PDB entry 6H6E | electron microscopy, 3.95 A resolution | chains A and B of the 6 polymer chains in the assembly

# Chain A (and B)
Name: TcdA1
Organism: Photorhabdus luminescens
Notes: chain B of this document is another copy of the same molecule, construct and numbering; everything in this record applies to it too
UniProt: Q9RN43 (Q9RN43_PHOLU); numbering as in UniProt (aligned over 1-2516)
Chain sequence (2516 residues; each row starts with the number of its first residue):
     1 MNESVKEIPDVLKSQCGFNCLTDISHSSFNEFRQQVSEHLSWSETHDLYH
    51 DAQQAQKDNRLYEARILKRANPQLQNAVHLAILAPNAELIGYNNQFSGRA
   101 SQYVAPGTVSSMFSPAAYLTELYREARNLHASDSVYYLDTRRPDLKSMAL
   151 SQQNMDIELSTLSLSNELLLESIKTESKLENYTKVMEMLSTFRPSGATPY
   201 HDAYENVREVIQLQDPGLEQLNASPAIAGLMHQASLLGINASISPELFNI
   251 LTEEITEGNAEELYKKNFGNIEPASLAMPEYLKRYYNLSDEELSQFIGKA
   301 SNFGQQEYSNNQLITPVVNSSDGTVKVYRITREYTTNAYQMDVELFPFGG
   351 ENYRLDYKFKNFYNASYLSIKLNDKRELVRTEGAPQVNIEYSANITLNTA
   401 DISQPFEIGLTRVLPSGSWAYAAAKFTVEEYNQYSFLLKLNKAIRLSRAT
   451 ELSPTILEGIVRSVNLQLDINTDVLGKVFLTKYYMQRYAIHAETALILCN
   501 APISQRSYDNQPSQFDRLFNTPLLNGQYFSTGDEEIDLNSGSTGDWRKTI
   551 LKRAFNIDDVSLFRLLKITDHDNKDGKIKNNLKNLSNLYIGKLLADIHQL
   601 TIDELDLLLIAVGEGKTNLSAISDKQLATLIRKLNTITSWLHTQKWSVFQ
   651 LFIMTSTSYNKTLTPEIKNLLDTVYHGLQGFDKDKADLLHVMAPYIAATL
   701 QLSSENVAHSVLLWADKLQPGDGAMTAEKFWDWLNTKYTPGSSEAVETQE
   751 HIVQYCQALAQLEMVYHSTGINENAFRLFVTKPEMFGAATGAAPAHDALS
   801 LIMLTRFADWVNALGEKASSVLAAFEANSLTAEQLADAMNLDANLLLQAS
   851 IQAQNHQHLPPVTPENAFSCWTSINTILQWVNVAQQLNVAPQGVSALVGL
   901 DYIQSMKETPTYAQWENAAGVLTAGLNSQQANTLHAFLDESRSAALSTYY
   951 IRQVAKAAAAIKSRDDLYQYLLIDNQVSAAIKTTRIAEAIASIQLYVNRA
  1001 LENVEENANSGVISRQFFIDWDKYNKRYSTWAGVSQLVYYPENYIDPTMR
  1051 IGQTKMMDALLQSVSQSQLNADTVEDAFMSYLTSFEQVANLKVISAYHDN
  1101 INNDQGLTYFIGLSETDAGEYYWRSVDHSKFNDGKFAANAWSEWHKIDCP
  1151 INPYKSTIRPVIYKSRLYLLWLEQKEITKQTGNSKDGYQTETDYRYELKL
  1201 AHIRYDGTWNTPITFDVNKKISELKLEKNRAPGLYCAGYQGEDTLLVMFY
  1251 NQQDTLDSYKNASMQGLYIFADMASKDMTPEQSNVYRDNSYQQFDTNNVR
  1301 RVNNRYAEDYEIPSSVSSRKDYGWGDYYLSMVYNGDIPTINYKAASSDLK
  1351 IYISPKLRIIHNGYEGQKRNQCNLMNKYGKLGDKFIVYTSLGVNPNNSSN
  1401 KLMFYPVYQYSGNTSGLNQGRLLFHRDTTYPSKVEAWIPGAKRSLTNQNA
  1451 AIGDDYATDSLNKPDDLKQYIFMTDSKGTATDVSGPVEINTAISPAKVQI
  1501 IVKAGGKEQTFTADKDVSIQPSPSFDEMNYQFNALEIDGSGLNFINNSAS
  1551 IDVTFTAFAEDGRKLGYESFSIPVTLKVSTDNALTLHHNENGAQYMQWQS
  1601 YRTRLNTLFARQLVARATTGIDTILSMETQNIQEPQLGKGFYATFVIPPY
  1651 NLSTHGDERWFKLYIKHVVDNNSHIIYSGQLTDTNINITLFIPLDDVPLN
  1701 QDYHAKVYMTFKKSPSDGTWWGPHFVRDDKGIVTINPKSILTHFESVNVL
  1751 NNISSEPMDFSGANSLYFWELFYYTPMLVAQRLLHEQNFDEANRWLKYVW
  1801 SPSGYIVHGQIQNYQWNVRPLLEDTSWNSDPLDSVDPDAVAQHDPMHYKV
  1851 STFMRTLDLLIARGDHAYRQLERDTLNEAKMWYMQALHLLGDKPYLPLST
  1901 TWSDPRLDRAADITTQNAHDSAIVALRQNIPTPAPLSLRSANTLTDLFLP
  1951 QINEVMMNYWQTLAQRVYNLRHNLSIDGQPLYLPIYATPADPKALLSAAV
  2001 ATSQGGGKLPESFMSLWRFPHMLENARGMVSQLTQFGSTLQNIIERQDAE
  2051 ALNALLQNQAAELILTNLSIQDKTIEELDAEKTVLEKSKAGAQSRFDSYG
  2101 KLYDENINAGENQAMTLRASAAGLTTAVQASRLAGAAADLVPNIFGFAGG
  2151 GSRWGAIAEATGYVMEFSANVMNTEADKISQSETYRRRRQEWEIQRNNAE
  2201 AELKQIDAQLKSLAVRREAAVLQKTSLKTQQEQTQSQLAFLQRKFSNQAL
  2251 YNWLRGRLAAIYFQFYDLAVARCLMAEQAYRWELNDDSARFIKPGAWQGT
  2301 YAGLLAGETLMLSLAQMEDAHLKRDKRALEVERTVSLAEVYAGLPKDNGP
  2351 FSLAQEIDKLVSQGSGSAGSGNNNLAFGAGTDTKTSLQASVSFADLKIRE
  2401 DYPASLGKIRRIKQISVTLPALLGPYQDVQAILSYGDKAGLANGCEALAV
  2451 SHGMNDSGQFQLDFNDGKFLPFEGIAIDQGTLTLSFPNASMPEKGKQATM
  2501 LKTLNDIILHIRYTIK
Unresolved in the structure: 1-69, 1180-1189, 1923-1942

# Chain A / chain B interface
Pairs across the interface (386):
  E158(A) with R1873(B), salt bridge
  E280(A) with Y1895(B), hydrogen bond
  D290(A) with Y1895(B)
  S294(A) with L1898(B)
  K299(A) with L1898(B)
  A300(A) with L1898(B)
  S301(A) with P1897(B); L1898(B); S1899(B), hydrogen bond (side chain-backbone)
  F303(A) with G98(B); S101(B); Q102(B)
  Q305(A) with S1899(B), hydrogen bond; T1900(B), hydrogen bond (side chain-backbone); T1901(B)
  E307(A) with S1899(B), hydrogen bond
  K358(A) with S1903(B), hydrogen bond (side chain-backbone); D1904(B), hydrogen bond (side chain-backbone)
  Q386(A) with R1906(B), hydrogen bond
  V387(A) with S147(B); R1906(B), hydrogen bond (backbone-side chain)
  N388(A) with S147(B), hydrogen bond (side chain-backbone); M148(B); A149(B); R1906(B)
  I389(A) with R1906(B)
  L414(A) with E180(B)
  S418(A) with E180(B), hydrogen bond
  P522(A) with H935(B)
  N525(A) with T183(B); E916(B)
  S540(A) with Q848(B), hydrogen bond (backbone-side chain)
  G541(A) with Q848(B); Q892(B), hydrogen bond (backbone-side chain)
  T543(A) with Q892(B), hydrogen bond
  T549(A) with G920(B)
  R553(A) with A924(B)
  N556(A) with A924(B); L926(B)
  D558(A) with A890(B)
  D559(A) with A890(B)
  V560(A) with D842(B); N844(B); L845(B)
  R564(A) with D842(B), salt bridge; N844(B)
  D603(A) with D842(B)
  K645(A) with E2062(B), salt bridge
  F649(A) with N840(B)
  N660(A) with S820(B); Q834(B), hydrogen bond
  T662(A) with S820(B); A823(B); A824(B); Q834(B), hydrogen bond
  L663(A) with A823(B)
  T664(A) with S819(B); S820(B)
  P665(A) with S819(B)
  E666(A) with S819(B), hydrogen bond
  T673(A) with W2253(B)
  P694(A) with G2256(B)
  Y695(A) with A2260(B)
  A698(A) with W2253(B), hydrophobic
  Q701(A) with A2249(B); N2252(B), hydrogen bond (backbone-side chain)
  S703(A) with Q2047(B); R2255(B)
  N706(A) with Q2004(B), hydrogen bond
  N772(A) with V2000(B), hydrogen bond (side chain-backbone)
  E773(A) with T2002(B)
  N774(A) with A2001(B), hydrogen bond (side chain-backbone); T2002(B)
  V811(A) with A1998(B), hydrophobic
  N812(A) with L1996(B); S1997(B), hydrogen bond; A1998(B), hydrogen bond (side chain-backbone)
  A813(A) with L1996(B)
  G815(A) with L1996(B); A1998(B)
  A818(A) with A1998(B), hydrophobic; V2000(B), hydrophobic
  S819(A) with V2000(B)
  L822(A) with V2000(B), hydrophobic
  D965(A) with R1971(B), salt bridge
  Y968(A) with K1880(B); M1884(B), hydrophobic
  Q969(A) with M1884(B)
  D974(A) with K1880(B), salt bridge; R1971(B), salt bridge
  Q976(A) with R1971(B), hydrogen bond
  V977(A) with R1971(B)
  S978(A) with R1971(B), hydrogen bond (backbone-backbone)
  A980(A) with N1973(B)
  I981(A) with L1970(B); R1971(B)
  K982(A) with R1873(B)
  L995(A) with M1884(B), hydrophobic; H1888(B)
  N998(A) with M1881(B); Q1885(B), hydrogen bond
  R999(A) with H1888(B), hydrogen bond
  L1001(A) with S1803(B)
  E1002(A) with H79(B), hydrogen bond (backbone-side chain); P1802(B); Q1885(B), hydrogen bond; L1889(B)
  V1004(A) with H1888(B)
  S1010(A) with I1811(B)
  I1013(A) with I1811(B), hydrophobic
  S1014(A) with G1809(B); I1811(B)
  I1019(A) with I1806(B), hydrophobic
  D1022(A) with K1797(B), salt bridge
  K1026(A) with W1882(B)
  R1027(A) with D1790(B), salt bridge; E1878(B), salt bridge
  K1164(A) with R1611(B); V1614(B)
  S1165(A) with A1615(B); T1618(B)
  R1166(A) with E1086(B), salt bridge; V1614(B)
  Y1205(A) with M1079(B); L1082(B), hydrophobic; T1083(B); E1086(B); L1613(B); V1614(B), hydrogen bond (side chain-backbone); A1617(B), hydrophobic
  D1206(A) with M1079(B); T1083(B), hydrogen bond (backbone-side chain)
  N1210(A) with E1115(B), hydrogen bond (side chain-backbone); T1116(B), hydrogen bond
  T1211(A) with T1116(B), hydrogen bond; D1117(B), hydrogen bond (side chain-backbone)
  P1212(A) with D1117(B)
  I1213(A) with T1116(B); D1117(B)
  T1214(A) with D1117(B), hydrogen bond (backbone-side chain)
  A1271(A) with E1115(B); R1611(B), hydrogen bond (backbone-side chain)
  D1272(A) with E1115(B); R1611(B)
  M1273(A) with E1115(B)
  S1318(A) with E1628(B), hydrogen bond
  D1321(A) with Q1810(B), hydrogen bond
  Y1322(A) with Q1810(B), hydrogen bond (backbone-side chain); I1811(B), hydrogen bond (side chain-backbone); Q1812(B), hydrogen bond; N1813(B)
  W1324(A) with N1813(B), hydrogen bond
  M1331(A) with N1813(B)
  Y1333(A) with Q1812(B); N1813(B)
  P1338(A) with N1752(B); I1753(B), hydrophobic
  S1354(A) with N1752(B)
  K1377(A) with T1684(B)
  K1401(A) with D1892(B), salt bridge
  T1429(A) with S101(B)
  Y1430(A) with S101(B); P1897(B)
  A1451(A) with I90(B), hydrophobic
  I1452(A) with L89(B), hydrophobic; I90(B)
  S1522(A) with S1746(B)
  D1526(A) with T1684(B); N1685(B), hydrogen bond (side chain-backbone)
  Q1531(A) with N1752(B), hydrogen bond
  F2013(A) with L2322(B); K2323(B)
  S2015(A) with L2322(B)
  L2016(A) with D2325(B); K2326(B); R2327(B)
  W2017(A) with L2322(B)
  Q2032(A) with M2311(B)
  F2036(A) with E2308(B)
  R2046(A) with E2045(B), salt bridge
  L2065(A) with P1992(B), hydrophobic; K1993(B)
  S2069(A) with P1992(B)
  D2072(A) with P1992(B)
  Q2113(A) with L1061(B); Q1062(B); S1065(B)
  L2117(A) with Q1062(B)
  T2126(A) with D1206(B), hydrogen bond; T1208(B)
  A2127(A) with T1208(B)
  A2130(A) with W1209(B); T1211(B)
  A2134(A) with T1211(B)
  V2141(A) with K1175(B)
  I2144(A) with I2144(B), hydrophobic
  F2145(A) with I1177(B), hydrophobic; T1178(B)
  G2146(A) with T1178(B), hydrogen bond (backbone-backbone)
  F2147(A) with T1190(B); G2146(B); F2147(B)
  A2148(A) with F2145(B); G2146(B); A2148(B)
  G2149(A) with N2143(B); I2144(B); F2145(B), hydrogen bond (backbone-backbone)
  G2150(A) with N2143(B)
  G2151(A) with N2143(B), hydrogen bond (backbone-backbone); I2144(B)
  S2152(A) with N2143(B), hydrogen bond (backbone-side chain)
  R2153(A) with D2139(B), salt bridge
  W2154(A) with A2138(B); P2142(B); N2143(B)
  G2155(A) with A2138(B); D2139(B)
  A2158(A) with S2131(B), hydrogen bond (backbone-side chain); G2135(B)
  E2159(A) with R2132(B)
  G2162(A) with S2131(B), hydrogen bond (backbone-side chain)
  Y2163(A) with R2132(B)
  M2165(A) with L2124(B); A2127(B); V2128(B), hydrophobic; S2131(B)
  E2166(A) with R2132(B), salt bridge; F2167(B)
  A2169(A) with A2121(B); L2124(B)
  M2172(A) with L2117(B); S2120(B); A2121(B), hydrogen bond (side chain-backbone); L2124(B), hydrophobic
  N2173(A) with R2118(B), hydrogen bond; T2174(B), hydrogen bond
  E2175(A) with L2117(B)
  A2176(A) with A2114(B); L2117(B); R2118(B)
  D2177(A) with R2118(B), salt bridge
  I2179(A) with G2110(B); A2114(B), hydrophobic; L2117(B), hydrophobic
  S2180(A) with A2114(B); R2118(B); Q2181(B), hydrogen bond
  E2183(A) with N2108(B); G2110(B); E2111(B)
  R2186(A) with N2108(B)
  R2187(A) with L2102(B); E2105(B), salt bridge; N2106(B); N2108(B); E2111(B), salt bridge; R2188(B); W2192(B)
  Q2190(A) with L2102(B)
  E2191(A) with Y2099(B)
  I2194(A) with S2098(B); Y2099(B)
  N2198(A) with R2095(B), hydrogen bond
  A2201(A) with G2091(B)
  K2204(A) with K2087(B)
  Q2205(A) with V2084(B); K2087(B); S2088(B)
  A2208(A) with T2083(B); V2084(B), hydrophobic
  Q2209(A) with V2084(B)
  S2212(A) with E2077(B); A2080(B)
  V2215(A) with K2073(B); E2077(B)
  R2216(A) with E2077(B), salt bridge
  E2218(A) with K2073(B), salt bridge
  A2219(A) with K2073(B)
  L2222(A) with T2066(B); S2069(B); I2070(B), hydrophobic
  Q2223(A) with I2070(B)
  S2226(A) with L2063(B); T2066(B); N2067(B)
  T2229(A) with E2062(B)
  Q2230(A) with L2063(B)
  Q2231(A) with K1993(B), hydrogen bond (side chain-backbone); A1994(B); L1995(B)
  E2232(A) with L1995(B)
  Q2233(A) with Q2059(B), hydrogen bond (side chain-backbone); E2062(B), hydrogen bond; L2063(B)
  Q2235(A) with L1995(B); L1996(B); S1997(B)
  Q2237(A) with L2055(B); L2056(B); Q2059(B), hydrogen bond
  A2239(A) with S1997(B)
  F2240(A) with D2048(B); A2051(B), hydrophobic; L2052(B), hydrophobic
  Q2242(A) with A1999(B)
  R2243(A) with S1997(B), hydrogen bond; A1998(B), hydrogen bond (side chain-backbone)
  K2244(A) with D2048(B)
  F2245(A) with I2044(B), hydrophobic; D2048(B); R2255(B); T2300(B); Y2301(B); A2302(B), hydrophobic
  S2246(A) with D2048(B), hydrogen bond
  L2250(A) with Y2301(B), hydrophobic
  Y2251(A) with Q2041(B); E2045(B), hydrogen bond
  W2253(A) with Y2301(B), hydrophobic; L2304(B)
  L2254(A) with L2304(B), hydrophobic; L2305(B)
  R2257(A) with G2295(B); A2296(B); T2309(B), hydrogen bond
  L2258(A) with L2305(B)
  I2261(A) with T2309(B)
  Q2264(A) with L2312(B); Q2316(B), hydrogen bond
  F2265(A) with L2312(B), hydrophobic; A2315(B), hydrophobic
  L2268(A) with L2312(B), hydrophobic; A2315(B), hydrophobic; Q2316(B); D2319(B)
  R2272(A) with E2318(B), salt bridge; L2322(B)
  M2275(A) with D2319(B); L2322(B), hydrophobic; K2323(B)
  D2382(A) with P2403(B); A2404(B), hydrogen bond (side chain-backbone); S2405(B), hydrogen bond
  Y2426(A) with S2336(B); D2506(B), hydrogen bond; I2508(B)
  D2428(A) with R2333(B); T2334(B), hydrogen bond
  V2429(A) with Y2402(B)
  Q2430(A) with D2401(B), hydrogen bond; Y2402(B)
  A2431(A) with Y2402(B), hydrogen bond (backbone-side chain)
  I2432(A) with L2329(B), hydrophobic; Y2402(B), hydrophobic; L2406(B), hydrophobic
  N2443(A) with D2325(B), hydrogen bond (side chain-backbone); K2326(B); R2327(B), hydrogen bond (backbone-backbone)
  G2444(A) with R2327(B)
  E2446(A) with K2326(B), salt bridge
  A2447(A) with L2329(B)
  L2448(A) with L2329(B), hydrophobic
  A2449(A) with L2329(B); E2330(B)
  V2450(A) with Y2402(B)
  S2451(A) with E2330(B); V2331(B); E2332(B), hydrogen bond (side chain-backbone)
  G2458(A) with E2330(B), hydrogen bond (backbone-backbone)
  Q2459(A) with R2327(B); E2330(B)
  F2460(A) with E2330(B); F2464(B), hydrophobic; R2512(B)
  D2466(A) with R2327(B), salt bridge
  K2468(A) with D2325(B), salt bridge; R2327(B)
  F2469(A) with R2327(B), hydrogen bond (backbone-side chain)
  P2471(A) with R2327(B)
  P2487(A) with D2401(B); Y2402(B), hydrophobic; P2403(B)
  N2488(A) with E2400(B), hydrogen bond (side chain-backbone); D2401(B), hydrogen bond (side chain-backbone)
  K2496(A) with E2400(B), salt bridge
Interface residues without a listed pair, chain A (244 interface residues in all): K283, G298, K552, I653, L702, T983, R1204, K1320, N1376, I1519, S1524, E1527, M2022, M2029, L2068, T2161, Q2195, N2197, K2211, S2236, T2383, L2470
Interface residues without a listed pair, chain B (235 interface residues in all): N93, N774, K817, L841, N888, V889, V921, T923, S1080, D1148, P1150, E1176, P1212, A1610, D1683, N1687, E1745, N1748, N1793, R1863, N1877, H1972, E2076, E2081, S2094, Q2113, A2134, V2141, Y2163, Q2298, A2328

# In short
Chain A and chain B form an interface of 244 and 235 residues respectively; the contacts include 80 hydrogen
bonds and 24 salt bridges. Polar pairs include E158(A)-R1873(B), R564(A)-D842(B) and K645(A)-E2062(B).
Both chains are TcdA1 (Photorhabdus luminescens). Entry 6H6E (PTC3 holotoxin complex from Photorhabdus
luminecens in prepore state (TcdA1, TcdB2, TccC3)) was determined by electron microscopy, deposited together
with 6H6F and 6H6G.
